7XSX - chains N and a of the 35 polymer chains in the assembly; structure by electron microscopy, 3.80 A resolution.

Chain N:
Molecule: 198-nt DNA strand
Sequence (198 nucleotides; numbered -125 to 72; the number before each row is that of its first residue; numbers below 1 keep their minus sign (DG-125 is residue -125)):
  -125 GCTTACGTCA GTCTGGCCAT CTTTGTGTTT GGTGTGTTTG GGTGGTGGCC GTTTTCGTTG
   -65 TTTTTTTCTG TCTCGTGCCT GGTGTCTTGG GTGTTTTCCC CAAAAAGGTT AAAACGCGGG
    -5 GGACAGCGCG TACGTGCGTT TAAGCGGTGC TAGAGCTGTC TACGACCAAT TGAGCGGCCT
    55 CGGCACCGGG ATTCTGAT
Unresolved in the structure: -125 to -54, -34 to -24, 55-72

Chain a:
Protein: Histone H3.3
From: Homo sapiens
UniProtKB: P84243 (H33_HUMAN); residues 0-135 here correspond to UniProt positions 1-136 (UniProt number = residue number + 1)
Sequence (139 residues; row label = number of the first residue in the row; numbers below 1 keep their minus sign (Gly-3 is residue -3)):
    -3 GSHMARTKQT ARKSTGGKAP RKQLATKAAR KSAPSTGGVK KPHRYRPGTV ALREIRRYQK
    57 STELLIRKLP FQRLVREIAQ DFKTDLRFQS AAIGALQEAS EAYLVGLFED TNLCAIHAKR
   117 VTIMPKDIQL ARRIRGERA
Unresolved in the structure: -3 to 58, 135
Construct notes: expression tag (-3 to -1)
Swiss-Prot annotation at these positions:
  - site: Ser31 (Interaction with ZMYND11)
  - modified residue: Arg2 (Asymmetric dimethylarginine), Thr3 (Phosphothreonine), Lys4 (Allysine), Gln5 (5-glutamyl dopamine), Thr6 (Phosphothreonine), Arg8 (Citrulline), Lys9 (N6,N6,N6-trimethyllysine), Ser10 (ADP-ribosylserine), Thr11 (Phosphothreonine), Lys14 (N6-(2-hydroxyisobutyryl)lysine), Arg17 (Asymmetric dimethylarginine), Lys18 (N6-(2-hydroxyisobutyryl)lysine), Lys23 (N6-(2-hydroxyisobutyryl)lysine), Arg26 (Citrulline), Lys27 (N6,N6,N6-trimethyllysine), Ser28 (ADP-ribosylserine), Ser31 (Phosphoserine), Lys36 (N6,N6,N6-trimethyllysine), Lys37 (N6-methyllysine), Tyr41 (Phosphotyrosine) and 9 more in UniProt
  - lipidation: Lys18 (N6-decanoyllysine)

Interface between chain N and chain a:
Residue-residue contacts (8; chain N residue first):
  DA17(N) - Arg63(a)  hydrogen bond to the phosphate
  DA17(N) - Leu65(a)  phosphate contact
  DA17(N) - Pro66(a)  phosphate contact
  DA17(N) - Arg69(a)  salt bridge to the phosphate
  DG18(N) - Arg63(a)  salt bridge to the phosphate
  DG18(N) - Lys64(a)  hydrogen bond to the phosphate
  DG18(N) - Leu65(a)  hydrogen bond to the phosphate
  DA26(N) - Arg83(a)  base contact
Also at the interface, not in a pair above, chain N (4 interface residues in all): DG27

Summary:
4 residues of chain N face 6 of chain a across their interface; the contacts include 3 hydrogen bonds and 2
salt bridges. Polar contacts include DA17(N)-Arg63(a), DG18(N)-Lys64(a) and DG18(N)-Leu65(a).
Here chain N is a 198-nt DNA strand and chain a is Histone H3.3 (Homo sapiens). Entry 7XSX (RNA polymerase II
elongation complex transcribing a nucleosome (EC49)) was determined by electron microscopy together with 7XN7,
7XSE, 7XSZ, 7XT7, 7XTD and 7XTI from the same study.
